Entry 6AJY (X-ray diffraction, 1.60 A resolution); this record covers chain A.

# Chain A
Name: Bromodomain-containing protein 4
Source organism: Homo sapiens
UniProtKB: O60885 (BRD4_HUMAN); numbering as in UniProt (aligned over 42-168)
Sequence (135 residues; numbered 34 to 168; the number before each row is that of its first residue):
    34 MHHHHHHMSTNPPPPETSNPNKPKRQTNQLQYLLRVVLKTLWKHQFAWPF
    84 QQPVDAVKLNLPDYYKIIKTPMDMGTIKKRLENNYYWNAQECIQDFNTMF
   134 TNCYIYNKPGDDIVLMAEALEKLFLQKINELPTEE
Unresolved in the structure: 167-168
Sequence notes: expression tag (34-41)
Metal / ion sites: Na+ site 1: Tyr65, Lys160, Glu163; Na+ site 2: Tyr137, Ile138, Asn140, Glu163
Residues lining bound ligands: 2',4'-dihydroxy-2-methoxychalcone (A0R): Trp81, Pro82, Gln85, Pro86, Val87, Asp88, Lys91, Leu92, Leu94, Asn140, Asp145, Ile146, Met149

# Overview
Bound to chain A: 2',4'-dihydroxy-2-methoxychalcone. Tyr65, Lys160 and Glu163 form the Na+ site 1. Tyr137,
Ile138, Asn140 and Glu163 form the Na+ site 2.
Chain A is Bromodomain-containing protein 4 (Homo sapiens); the structure, Crystal structure of BRD4 in
complex with 2',4'-dihydroxy-2-methoxychalcone, was determined by X-ray diffraction together with 6AJV, 6AJW,
6AJX and 6AJZ from the same study.
